7JTK - chains a and s of the 39 polymer chains in the assembly; structure by electron microscopy, 3.20 A resolution.

# Chain a
Protein: Dynein 8 kDa light chain, flagellar outer arm
Source organism: Chlamydomonas reinhardtii
UniProtKB: Q39580 (DYL1_CHLRE); residues 1-91 here = UniProt positions 1-91
Sequence (91 residues; numbered 1 to 91; the number before each row is that of its first residue):
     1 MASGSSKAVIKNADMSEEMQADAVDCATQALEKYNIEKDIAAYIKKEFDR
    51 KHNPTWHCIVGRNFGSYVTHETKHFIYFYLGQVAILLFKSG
Unresolved in the structure: 1-6, 91

# Chain s
Protein: Uncharacterized protein
Source organism: Chlamydomonas reinhardtii
UniProtKB: A0A2K3D359 (A0A2K3D359_CHLRE); residues 1-682 here = UniProt positions 1-682
Sequence (682 residues; each row starts with the number of its first residue):
     1 MSDPEAEQGEQGYEESPEEPGPGSEAPSPSRIDNGLDTIIDIDPQTQHAE
    51 EGSNTAYESEQPDVISSYTGGQQEEDGEQAGNGAIDETTEEAAGEADDGG
   101 KASGFAVEVDAGTDAAAEGDLEPEPEPERPASASGEPQPTASTSRPASGA
   151 AARPASARPTSARPGSAAPRQPSASGGSRPGSGHPVNLAPDSVGLAQQQQ
   201 QKSQIEVGAQAYEARGSSRPQSGGDAYGQAEEASAAAAAGRPSTSQSGSR
   251 PPPSREGVAVVPSIPEDQPLAVPIHIERYIAPGLKAIEVEVAQGPGMPHR
   301 LVRVLLDYTQCDAKPYLGGFRNKRTGAVYHHGATQTPRAPKYSEADRKLS
   351 RETQTVKIKQHSQQTVREQATQMARPGVLLDNDYDKEVTPGRYQTADERD
   401 EIVLRSTLRIQRWVRGWLGRKRAAYLRGKKMEREAFLRDQEARAQSEAEE
   451 HRRREIQRRMHPRTAADFEVLYNELEAWRLQETRKIKEAGLAKEQEQQVL
   501 QQLLHKETKLLQTIDRLKINANQENKEARIQHTLNEMSKPKKFALRNGGK
   551 VDVHTPFTTRAKELQQLYNGLNLPLLTVDERLDVLLHVKWTVKEFDCDLT
   601 RELVDLIDREADLLNRGRNPKMLEGLRKRISSLFLNFIETPEFNPEAVRF
   651 QIVPMDFEAYLYEQVGKATAKAGTSVGTRTLS
Unresolved in the structure: 1-357, 395-682

# How chain a and chain s interact
Contacting residue pairs - 46 pairs, chain a then chain s:
  A8(a) - E387(s)
  A8(a) - V388(s)  hydrogen bond (backbone-backbone)
  V9(a) - D385(s)
  V9(a) - K386(s)
  I10(a) - D385(s)
  I10(a) - K386(s)  hydrogen bond (backbone-backbone)
  I10(a) - V388(s)  hydrophobic
  K11(a) - D385(s)
  N12(a) - Q369(s)  hydrogen bond
  D14(a) - R367(s)  salt bridge
  Q20(a) - K386(s)
  D22(a) - Y393(s)
  D25(a) - P390(s)
  D25(a) - G391(s)
  D25(a) - R392(s)
  D25(a) - Y393(s)
  C26(a) - Y393(s)
  T28(a) - P390(s)
  Q29(a) - Y393(s)
  E47(a) - Y393(s)  hydrogen bond
  K51(a) - Q394(s)  hydrogen bond (side chain-backbone)
  R62(a) - M373(s)
  N63(a) - M373(s)
  F64(a) - M373(s)
  G65(a) - T371(s)
  S66(a) - A370(s)
  S66(a) - T371(s)  hydrogen bond (backbone-backbone)
  Y67(a) - E368(s)  hydrogen bond
  Y67(a) - Q369(s)
  Y67(a) - A370(s)  hydrophobic
  V68(a) - E368(s)
  V68(a) - Q369(s)  hydrogen bond (backbone-backbone)
  T69(a) - V366(s)
  T69(a) - E368(s)  hydrogen bond
  H70(a) - V366(s)
  H70(a) - R367(s)  hydrogen bond (side chain-backbone)
  E71(a) - V366(s)
  T72(a) - Q364(s)
  T72(a) - T365(s)  hydrogen bond (side chain-backbone)
  T72(a) - V366(s)
  T72(a) - R367(s)
  F75(a) - Q369(s)
  F75(a) - T371(s)
  Y77(a) - T371(s)
  Y77(a) - M373(s)
  Y79(a) - M373(s)
Also at the interface, not in a pair above, chain a (31 interface residues in all): K7, V24, A84
Also at the interface, not in a pair above, chain s (19 interface residues in all): Q372

# In short
31 residues of chain a face 19 of chain s across their interface, with 11 hydrogen bonds and 1 salt bridge.
Among the polar pairs are D14(a)-R367(s), N12(a)-Q369(s) and E47(a)-Y393(s).
Here chain a is Dynein 8 kDa light chain, flagellar outer arm and chain s is Uncharacterized protein, both
from Chlamydomonas reinhardtii. Entry 7JTK (Radial spoke 1 isolated from Chlamydomonas reinhardtii) was
determined by electron microscopy (same publication as 7JTS).
